Entry 2HOY (X-ray diffraction, 2.20 A resolution); this record covers chains A and B.

[Chain A (and B)]
Name: Glutamate-1-semialdehyde 2,1-aminomutase (GSAM) apo-form
Organism: Synechococcus elongatus
Notes: EC 5.4.3.8; chain B of this document is another copy of the same molecule, construct and numbering; everything in this record applies to it too
Reference sequence: P24630 (GSA_SYNP6); residues 2-433 here correspond to UniProt positions 1-432 (UniProt number = residue number - 1)
Chain sequence (432 residues; row label = number of the first residue in the row):
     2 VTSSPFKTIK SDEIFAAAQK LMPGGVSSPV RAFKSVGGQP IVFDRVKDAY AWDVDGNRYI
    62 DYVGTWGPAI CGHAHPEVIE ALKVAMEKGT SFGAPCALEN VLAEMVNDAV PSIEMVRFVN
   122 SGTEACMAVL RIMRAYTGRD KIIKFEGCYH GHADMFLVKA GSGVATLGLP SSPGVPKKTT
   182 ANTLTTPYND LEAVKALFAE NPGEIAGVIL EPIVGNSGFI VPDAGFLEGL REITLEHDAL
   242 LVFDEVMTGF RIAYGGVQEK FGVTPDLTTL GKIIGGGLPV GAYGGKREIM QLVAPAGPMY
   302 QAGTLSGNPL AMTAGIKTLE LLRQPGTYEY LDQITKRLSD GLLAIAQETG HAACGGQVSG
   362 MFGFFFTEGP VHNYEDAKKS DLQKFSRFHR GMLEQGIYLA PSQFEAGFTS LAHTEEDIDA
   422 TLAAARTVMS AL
Not modelled in the structure: 2-6, 157-181 (chain B: 2-6, 149-182)
Differences from the reference sequence: conflict Asn-108 (Ile107 in P24630), Ile-133 (Leu132 in P24630), Ser-172 (Asp171 in P24630), Lys-179 (Ser178 in P24630), Thr-187 (Ala186 in P24630), Gly-327 (Ala326 in P24630)

[How chain A and chain B interact]
Pairs across the interface (170):
  Ile-15(A) with Asn-101(B), hydrogen bond (backbone-side chain)
  Ala-18(A) with Asn-101(B)
  Ala-19(A) with Asn-101(B)
  Gln-20(A) with Met-116(B)
  Lys-21(A) with Met-116(B)
  Leu-22(A) with Asn-101(B); Asn-108(B); Met-116(B); Val-117(B), hydrogen bond (backbone-backbone)
  Met-23(A) with Asn-101(B); Ala-104(B), hydrophobic; Met-116(B), hydrophobic; Val-117(B)
  Pro-24(A) with Met-116(B); Val-117(B); Arg-118(B), hydrogen bond (backbone-side chain); Met-291(B); Val-294(B), hydrophobic; Pro-296(B); Ala-297(B)
  Gly-25(A) with Pro-296(B); Ala-297(B)
  Val-27(A) with Arg-118(B), hydrogen bond (backbone-side chain); Pro-296(B)
  Ser-28(A) with Glu-100(B), hydrogen bond; Arg-118(B); Phe-119(B); Ser-307(B); Gly-308(B)
  Ser-29(A) with Ala-303(B); Gly-304(B), hydrogen bond (side chain-backbone)
  Pro-30(A) with Ala-295(B); Pro-296(B); Gln-302(B); Ala-303(B)
  Arg-32(A) with Gly-94(B); Ala-95(B); Glu-100(B), salt bridge; Gly-304(B); Thr-305(B), hydrogen bond (side chain-backbone); Ser-307(B), hydrogen bond (side chain-backbone)
  Ala-33(A) with Pro-296(B), hydrophobic
  Lys-35(A) with Pro-296(B)
  Val-43(A) with Pro-96(B); Cys-97(B), hydrophobic; Ala-98(B)
  Phe-44(A) with Phe-93(B), hydrophobic; Ala-95(B), hydrophobic; Pro-96(B), hydrogen bond (backbone-backbone); Cys-97(B)
  Asp-45(A) with Lys-89(B), salt bridge; Phe-93(B)
  Arg-46(A) with Lys-89(B)
  Val-47(A) with Lys-89(B), hydrogen bond (backbone-backbone); Gly-90(B); Ser-92(B); Phe-93(B), hydrophobic
  Thr-66(A) with Ser-92(B), hydrogen bond; Phe-93(B), hydrogen bond (side chain-backbone); Gly-94(B), hydrogen bond (side chain-backbone); Leu-306(B)
  Trp-67(A) with Gly-94(B), hydrogen bond (side chain-backbone); Thr-305(B)
  Ile-80(A) with Met-87(B)
  Leu-83(A) with Met-87(B), hydrophobic; Thr-91(B)
  Lys-84(A) with Lys-84(B), hydrogen bond (backbone-side chain); Glu-88(B), salt bridge
  Met-87(A) with Ile-80(B); Leu-83(B), hydrophobic; Met-87(B), hydrophobic
  Glu-88(A) with Lys-84(B), salt bridge
  Lys-89(A) with Asp-45(B), salt bridge; Arg-46(B); Val-47(B), hydrogen bond (backbone-backbone)
  Gly-90(A) with Val-47(B); Ala-75(B)
  Thr-91(A) with Leu-83(B); Gly-277(B), hydrogen bond (side chain-backbone); Gly-278(B); Leu-279(B)
  Ser-92(A) with Thr-66(B), hydrogen bond; Gly-278(B)
  Phe-93(A) with Phe-44(B), hydrophobic; Asp-45(B); Arg-46(B); Val-47(B), hydrophobic; Thr-66(B)
  Gly-94(A) with Arg-32(B); Thr-66(B), hydrogen bond (backbone-side chain); Trp-67(B), hydrogen bond (backbone-side chain)
  Ala-95(A) with Arg-32(B); Phe-44(B), hydrophobic; Tyr-399(B)
  Pro-96(A) with Arg-32(B); Ile-42(B); Val-43(B); Phe-44(B), hydrogen bond (backbone-backbone)
  Cys-97(A) with Val-43(B), hydrophobic; Phe-44(B)
  Ala-98(A) with Val-43(B)
  Glu-100(A) with Ser-28(B), hydrogen bond; Arg-32(B), salt bridge
  Asn-101(A) with Ile-15(B), hydrogen bond (side chain-backbone); Ala-18(B); Ala-19(B); Leu-22(B)
  Ala-104(A) with Met-23(B), hydrophobic
  Asn-108(A) with Leu-22(B)
  Met-116(A) with Gln-20(B); Leu-22(B); Met-23(B), hydrophobic; Pro-24(B)
  Val-117(A) with Leu-22(B), hydrogen bond (backbone-backbone); Met-23(B); Pro-24(B)
  Arg-118(A) with Pro-24(B), hydrogen bond (side chain-backbone); Val-27(B), hydrogen bond (side chain-backbone); Ser-28(B)
  Phe-119(A) with Ser-28(B)
  Asn-121(A) with Asn-121(B); Pro-280(B)
  Ser-122(A) with Glu-125(B), hydrogen bond
  Thr-124(A) with Glu-125(B); Met-128(B)
  Glu-125(A) with Ser-122(B), hydrogen bond; Thr-124(B)
  Met-128(A) with Thr-124(B); Met-128(B), hydrophobic
  Tyr-150(A) with Tyr-301(B); Ala-303(B)
  His-153(A) with Met-128(B); Arg-132(B), hydrogen bond (backbone-side chain); Gln-302(B); Ala-303(B), hydrogen bond (side chain-backbone)
  Ala-154(A) with Met-128(B), hydrophobic
  Asp-155(A) with Arg-132(B), salt bridge
  Lys-273(A) with Thr-305(B), hydrogen bond
  Gly-277(A) with Thr-91(B)
  Gly-278(A) with Thr-91(B); Ser-92(B); Asn-309(B)
  Leu-279(A) with Leu-306(B)
  Pro-280(A) with Asn-121(B); Pro-280(B), hydrophobic; Asn-309(B)
  Met-291(A) with Pro-24(B), hydrophobic
  Val-294(A) with Pro-24(B), hydrophobic
  Ala-295(A) with Pro-30(B)
  Pro-296(A) with Pro-24(B); Val-27(B); Pro-30(B); Ala-33(B), hydrophobic; Lys-35(B)
  Ala-297(A) with Gly-25(B)
  Gln-302(A) with Pro-30(B)
  Ala-303(A) with Ser-29(B); Pro-30(B)
  Gly-304(A) with Ser-29(B), hydrogen bond (backbone-side chain); Arg-32(B)
  Thr-305(A) with Arg-32(B), hydrogen bond (backbone-side chain); Trp-67(B); Lys-273(B)
  Leu-306(A) with Thr-66(B); Leu-279(B)
  Ser-307(A) with Ser-28(B); Arg-32(B), hydrogen bond (backbone-side chain)
  Gly-308(A) with Ser-28(B)
  Asn-309(A) with Gly-278(B), hydrogen bond (side chain-backbone); Pro-280(B)
Also at the interface, not in a pair above, chain A (82 interface residues in all): Ile-42, Pro-69, His-74, Ala-75, Glu-105, Glu-115, Tyr-301, Leu-311, Tyr-399
Also at the interface, not in a pair above, chain B (80 interface residues in all): Lys-21, Pro-69, His-74, Glu-105, Glu-115, Arg-288, Leu-311

[Overview]
82 residues of chain A face 80 of chain B across their interface; the contacts include 35 hydrogen bonds and 7
salt bridges. Polar pairs include Arg-32(A)/Glu-100(B), Asp-45(A)/Lys-89(B) and Lys-84(A)/Glu-88(B).
Both chains are Glutamate-1-semialdehyde 2,1-aminomutase (GSAM) apo-form (Synechococcus elongatus). Entry 2HOY
(Inter-subunit signaling in GSAM) was determined by X-ray diffraction together with 2HOZ, 2HP1 and 2HP2 from
the same study.
